Entry 8JP4 (electron microscopy, 2.53 A resolution); this record covers chains A and E of the 8 polymer chains in the assembly.

# Chain A (and E)
Protein: Protein ERGIC-53
Organism: Homo sapiens
Notes: chain E of this document is another copy of the same molecule, construct and numbering; everything in this record applies to it too
Reference sequence: P49257 (LMAN1_HUMAN); residues 1-510 here = UniProt positions 1-510
Amino-acid sequence (522 residues; each row starts with the number of its first residue):
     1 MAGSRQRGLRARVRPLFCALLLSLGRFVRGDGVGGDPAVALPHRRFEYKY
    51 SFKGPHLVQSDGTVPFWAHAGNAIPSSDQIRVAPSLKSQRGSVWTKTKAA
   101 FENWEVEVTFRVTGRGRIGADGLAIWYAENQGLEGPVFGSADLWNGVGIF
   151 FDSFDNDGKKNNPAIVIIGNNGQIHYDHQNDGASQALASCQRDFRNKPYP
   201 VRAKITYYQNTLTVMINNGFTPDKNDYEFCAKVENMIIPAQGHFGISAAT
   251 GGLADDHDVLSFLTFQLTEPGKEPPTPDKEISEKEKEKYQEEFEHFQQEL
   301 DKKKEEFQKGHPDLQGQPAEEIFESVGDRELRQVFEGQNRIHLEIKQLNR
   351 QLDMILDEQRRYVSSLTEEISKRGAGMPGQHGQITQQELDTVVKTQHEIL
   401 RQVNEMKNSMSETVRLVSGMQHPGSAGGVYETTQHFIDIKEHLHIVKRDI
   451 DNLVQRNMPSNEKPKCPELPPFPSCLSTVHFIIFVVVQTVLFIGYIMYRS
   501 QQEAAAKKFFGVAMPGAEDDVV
Not modelled in the structure: 1-41, 368-522
Differences from the reference sequence: expression tag (511-522)
Disulfides: Cys-190/Cys-230
Ion coordination: Ca2+ site 1: Asp-152, Phe-154, Asn-156, Asp-181; Ca2+ site 2: Asp-155, Asp-157, Asn-161, Asn-162, Asp-181
Curated features (UniProtKB/Swiss-Prot):
  - region: Arg-499 to Phe-510 (Mediates interaction with RAB3GAP1, RAB3GAP2 and UBXN6)
  - motif: Phe-509, Phe-510 (ER export motif)
  - binding site (a carbohydrate): Ser-88, Asp-121, Asn-156, His-178, Gly-251 to Leu-253
  - binding site (Ca(2+)): Asp-152, Phe-154, Asn-156, Asp-181
  - site: Gln-501 (Required for ER export)
  - modified residue: Ser-425 (Phosphoserine)
  - natural variant: Trp-67 (W67S: In F5F8D1)
Reported in the primary citation:
  - self-association interface (contacts with another copy of this molecule); pairs are residue here / residue on that copy: Gln-191/Arg-192 (hydrogen bond), Val-326, Val-326, Gln-338

# How chain A and chain E interact
Contacting residue pairs (8; chain A residue first):
  Lys-160(A) with Phe-220(E)
  Asn-161(A) with Glu-228(E), hydrogen bond
  Gln-191(A) with Gln-191(E); Arg-192(E), hydrogen bond
  Arg-192(A) with Gln-191(E), hydrogen bond
  Phe-220(A) with Lys-160(E)
  Glu-228(A) with Asn-161(E), hydrogen bond
  Gln-359(A) with Gln-359(E)
Interface residues without a listed pair, chain A (8 interface residues in all): Lys-159
Interface residues without a listed pair, chain E (8 interface residues in all): Lys-159

# Summary
Chain A and chain E each contribute 8 residues to their interface, with 4 hydrogen bonds. Polar pairs include
Asn-161(A)/Glu-228(E) and Gln-191(A)/Arg-192(E). Asp-152(A), Phe-154(A), Asn-156(A) and Asp-181(A) coordinate
Ca2+ site 1. UniProt lists 7 carbohydrate-binding residues and 4 Ca2+-binding residues on chain A. From the
paper: a self-association interface involving Gln-191(A), Arg-192(A) and Val-326(A) among others.
Chain A and chain E are both Protein ERGIC-53 (Homo sapiens); the structure, Cryo-EM structure of the head
region of full-length ERGIC-53 with MCFD2 (form A), was determined by electron microscopy together with 8JP5,
8JP6, 8JP7, 8JP8, 8JP9 and 8JPG from the same study.
